2C7D - chains A and H of the 21 polymer chains in the assembly; structure by electron microscopy, 8.70 A resolution (very low resolution: no residue pairs are listed; an interface is given only as per-side residue counts).

[Chain A (and H)]
Protein: 60 kDa chaperonin
Source organism: Escherichia coli
Notes: chain H of this document is another copy of the same molecule, construct and numbering; everything in this record applies to it too
Reference sequence: P0A6F5 (CH60_ECOLI); residues 2-548 here correspond to UniProt positions 1-547 (UniProt number = residue number - 1)
Sequence (547 residues; row label = number of the first residue in the row):
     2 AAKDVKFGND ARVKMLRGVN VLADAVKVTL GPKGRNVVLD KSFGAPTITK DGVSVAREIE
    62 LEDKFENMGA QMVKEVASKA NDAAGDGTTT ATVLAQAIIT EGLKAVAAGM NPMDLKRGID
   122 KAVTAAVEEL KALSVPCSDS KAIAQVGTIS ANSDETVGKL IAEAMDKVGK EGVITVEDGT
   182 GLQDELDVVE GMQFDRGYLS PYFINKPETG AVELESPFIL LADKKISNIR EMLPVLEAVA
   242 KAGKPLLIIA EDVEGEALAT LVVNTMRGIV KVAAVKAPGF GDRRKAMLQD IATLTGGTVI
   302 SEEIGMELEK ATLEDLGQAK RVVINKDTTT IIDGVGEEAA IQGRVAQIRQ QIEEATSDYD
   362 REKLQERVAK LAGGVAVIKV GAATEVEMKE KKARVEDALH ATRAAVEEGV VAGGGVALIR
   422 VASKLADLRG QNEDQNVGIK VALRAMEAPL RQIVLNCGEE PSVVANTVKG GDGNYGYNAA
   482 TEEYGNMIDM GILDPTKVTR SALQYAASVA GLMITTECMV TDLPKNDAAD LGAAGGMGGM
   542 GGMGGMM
Not modelled in the structure: 527-548 (chain H: 2, 526-548)

[Chain A / chain H interface]
At this resolution (9 A) residue pairs are not listed: 4 residues of chain A and 6 of chain H lie at the interface.

[In short]
4 residues of chain A and 6 residues of chain H are in contact.
Both chains are 60 kDa chaperonin (Escherichia coli). Entry 2C7D (Fitted coordinates for GroEL-ADP7-GroES
Cryo-EM complex (EMD-1181)) was determined by electron microscopy (same publication as 2C7C).
